PDB entry 3RLM | X-ray diffraction, 2.13 A resolution | chains C and D of the 6 polymer chains in the assembly

[Chain C]
Molecule: Methylamine dehydrogenase light chain
From: Paracoccus denitrificans
Notes: EC 1.4.99.3
Reference sequence: A1BBA0 (A1BBA0_PARDP); residues 1-131 here correspond to UniProt positions 58-188 (UniProt number = residue number + 57)
Amino-acid sequence (137 residues; row label = number of the first residue in the row):
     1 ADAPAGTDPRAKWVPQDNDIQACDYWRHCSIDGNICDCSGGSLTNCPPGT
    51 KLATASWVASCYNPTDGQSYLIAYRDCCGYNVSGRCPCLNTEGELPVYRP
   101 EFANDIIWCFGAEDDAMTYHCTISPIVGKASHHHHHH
Not modelled in the structure: 1-6
Differences from the reference sequence: expression tag (132-137)
Modified residues: Trp-57 (7-hydroxy-l-tryptophan; 0AF)
Cystine bridges: Cys-23/Cys-88, Cys-29/Cys-61, Cys-36/Cys-121, Cys-38/Cys-86, Cys-46/Cys-77, Cys-78/Cys-109

[Chain D]
Molecule: Methylamine dehydrogenase heavy chain
From: Paracoccus denitrificans
Notes: EC 1.4.99.3
Reference sequence: A1BB97 (A1BB97_PARDP); residues 1-386 here correspond to UniProt positions 32-417 (UniProt number = residue number + 31)
Amino-acid sequence (386 residues; numbered 1 to 386; the number before each row is that of its first residue):
     1 QDAPEAETQAQETQGQAAARAAAADLAAGQDDEPRILEAPAPDARRVYVN
    51 DPAHFAAVTQQFVIDGEAGRVIGMIDGGFLPNPVVADDGSFIAHASTVFS
   101 RIARGERTDYVEVFDPVTLLPTADIELPDAPRFLVGTYPWMTSLTPDGKT
   151 LLFYQFSPAPAVGVVDLEGKAFKRMLDVPDCYHIFPTAPDTFFMHCRDGS
   201 LAKVAFGTEGTPEITHTEVFHPEDEFLINHPAYSQKAGRLVWPTYTGKIH
   251 QIDLSSGDAKFLPAVEALTEAERADGWRPGGWQQVAYHRALDRIYLLVDQ
   301 RDEWRHKTASRFVVVLDAKTGERLAKFEMGHEIDSINVSQDEKPLLYALS
   351 TGDKTLYIHDAESGEELRSVNQLGHGPQVITTADMG
Not modelled in the structure: 1-10
Cystine bridges: Cys-181/Cys-196

[How chain C and chain D interact]
Residue-residue contacts (82; chain C residue first):
  Pro-9(C) with Arg-305(D), hydrogen bond (backbone-side chain); Thr-308(D)
  Arg-10(C) with Asp-299(D), salt bridge; Gln-300(D); Arg-301(D); Asp-302(D), hydrogen bond (backbone-backbone); Arg-305(D); Thr-308(D); Ala-309(D), hydrogen bond (side chain-backbone); Arg-311(D); Glu-332(D), salt bridge
  Ala-11(C) with Arg-305(D)
  Lys-12(C) with Asp-302(D)
  Trp-13(C) with Arg-305(D)
  Asp-32(C) with Phe-55(D)
  Gly-79(C) with Ala-103(D); Arg-104(D)
  Tyr-80(C) with Ala-103(D)
  Asn-81(C) with Ala-56(D); Ala-57(D), hydrogen bond (side chain-backbone); Ala-103(D)
  Val-82(C) with His-54(D); Phe-55(D); Ala-56(D)
  Asn-90(C) with Arg-305(D), hydrogen bond
  Thr-91(C) with Trp-304(D), hydrogen bond (side chain-backbone); His-306(D), hydrogen bond; Lys-307(D)
  Glu-92(C) with Trp-304(D)
  Gly-93(C) with Trp-304(D)
  Glu-94(C) with Tyr-245(D), hydrogen bond (backbone-side chain); Trp-304(D); His-306(D), salt bridge; Lys-307(D), salt bridge
  Leu-95(C) with Phe-226(D), hydrophobic; Tyr-245(D)
  Pro-96(C) with Phe-226(D); Leu-227(D); Asn-229(D); Tyr-245(D)
  Val-97(C) with Phe-133(D), hydrophobic; Tyr-138(D), hydrophobic; Tyr-182(D); His-183(D); Asn-229(D), hydrogen bond (backbone-side chain)
  Tyr-98(C) with Tyr-182(D), hydrophobic; His-195(D); Arg-197(D); Glu-225(D), hydrogen bond (side chain-backbone); Phe-226(D); Leu-227(D), hydrogen bond (side chain-backbone)
  Arg-99(C) with Arg-197(D); Glu-223(D)
  Pro-100(C) with Phe-156(D), hydrophobic; Tyr-182(D); Arg-197(D)
  Glu-101(C) with Arg-197(D), salt bridge
  Asn-104(C) with Lys-307(D), hydrogen bond
  Asp-105(C) with Val-135(D); Gly-136(D), hydrogen bond (backbone-backbone); Tyr-138(D), hydrogen bond; Asn-229(D), hydrogen bond; Trp-282(D); Lys-307(D), salt bridge
  Ile-106(C) with Phe-133(D), hydrophobic; Val-135(D), hydrophobic
  Ile-107(C) with Phe-55(D), hydrophobic; Leu-80(D), hydrophobic; Leu-134(D), hydrogen bond (backbone-backbone)
  Phe-110(C) with Phe-156(D), hydrophobic; Ser-157(D)
  Met-117(C) with Phe-79(D); Arg-107(D); Leu-134(D), hydrophobic
  Thr-118(C) with Phe-79(D); Phe-99(D); Ala-103(D), hydrogen bond (side chain-backbone)
  Tyr-119(C) with Phe-55(D), hydrophobic; Phe-79(D)
  His-134(C) with Phe-226(D); Trp-304(D)
  His-135(C) with Trp-304(D)
Also at the interface, not in a pair above, chain C (35 interface residues in all): Gly-33, Leu-89, Trp-108
Also at the interface, not in a pair above, chain D (45 interface residues in all): Ala-53, Met-141, Cys-196, His-221, Ser-310

[In short]
The interface between chain C and chain D involves 35 residues on one side and 45 on the other, with 17
hydrogen bonds and 6 salt bridges. Among the polar pairs are Arg-10(C)/Asp-299(D), Arg-10(C)/Glu-332(D) and
Glu-94(C)/His-306(D).
Chain C is Methylamine dehydrogenase light chain and chain D is Methylamine dehydrogenase heavy chain, both
from Paracoccus denitrificans; the structure, Structure of the W199F MauG/pre-Methylamine Dehydrogenase
complex after treatment with hydrogen peroxide, was determined by X-ray diffraction, deposited together with
3RMZ and 3RN0.
